PDB entry 5W9M | electron microscopy, 4.70 A resolution (low resolution: residue-level contacts below are approximate; hydrogen-bond / salt-bridge calls are withheld) | chains A and D of the 10 polymer chains in the assembly

== Chain A (and D) ==
Protein: Spike glycoprotein
Source organism: Middle East respiratory syndrome-related coronavirus
Notes: chain D of this document is another copy of the same molecule, construct and numbering; everything in this record applies to it too
UniProtKB: W5ZZF5 (W5ZZF5_9BETC); residues 1-1291 here = UniProt positions 1-1291
Amino-acid sequence (1329 residues; row label = number of the first residue in the row):
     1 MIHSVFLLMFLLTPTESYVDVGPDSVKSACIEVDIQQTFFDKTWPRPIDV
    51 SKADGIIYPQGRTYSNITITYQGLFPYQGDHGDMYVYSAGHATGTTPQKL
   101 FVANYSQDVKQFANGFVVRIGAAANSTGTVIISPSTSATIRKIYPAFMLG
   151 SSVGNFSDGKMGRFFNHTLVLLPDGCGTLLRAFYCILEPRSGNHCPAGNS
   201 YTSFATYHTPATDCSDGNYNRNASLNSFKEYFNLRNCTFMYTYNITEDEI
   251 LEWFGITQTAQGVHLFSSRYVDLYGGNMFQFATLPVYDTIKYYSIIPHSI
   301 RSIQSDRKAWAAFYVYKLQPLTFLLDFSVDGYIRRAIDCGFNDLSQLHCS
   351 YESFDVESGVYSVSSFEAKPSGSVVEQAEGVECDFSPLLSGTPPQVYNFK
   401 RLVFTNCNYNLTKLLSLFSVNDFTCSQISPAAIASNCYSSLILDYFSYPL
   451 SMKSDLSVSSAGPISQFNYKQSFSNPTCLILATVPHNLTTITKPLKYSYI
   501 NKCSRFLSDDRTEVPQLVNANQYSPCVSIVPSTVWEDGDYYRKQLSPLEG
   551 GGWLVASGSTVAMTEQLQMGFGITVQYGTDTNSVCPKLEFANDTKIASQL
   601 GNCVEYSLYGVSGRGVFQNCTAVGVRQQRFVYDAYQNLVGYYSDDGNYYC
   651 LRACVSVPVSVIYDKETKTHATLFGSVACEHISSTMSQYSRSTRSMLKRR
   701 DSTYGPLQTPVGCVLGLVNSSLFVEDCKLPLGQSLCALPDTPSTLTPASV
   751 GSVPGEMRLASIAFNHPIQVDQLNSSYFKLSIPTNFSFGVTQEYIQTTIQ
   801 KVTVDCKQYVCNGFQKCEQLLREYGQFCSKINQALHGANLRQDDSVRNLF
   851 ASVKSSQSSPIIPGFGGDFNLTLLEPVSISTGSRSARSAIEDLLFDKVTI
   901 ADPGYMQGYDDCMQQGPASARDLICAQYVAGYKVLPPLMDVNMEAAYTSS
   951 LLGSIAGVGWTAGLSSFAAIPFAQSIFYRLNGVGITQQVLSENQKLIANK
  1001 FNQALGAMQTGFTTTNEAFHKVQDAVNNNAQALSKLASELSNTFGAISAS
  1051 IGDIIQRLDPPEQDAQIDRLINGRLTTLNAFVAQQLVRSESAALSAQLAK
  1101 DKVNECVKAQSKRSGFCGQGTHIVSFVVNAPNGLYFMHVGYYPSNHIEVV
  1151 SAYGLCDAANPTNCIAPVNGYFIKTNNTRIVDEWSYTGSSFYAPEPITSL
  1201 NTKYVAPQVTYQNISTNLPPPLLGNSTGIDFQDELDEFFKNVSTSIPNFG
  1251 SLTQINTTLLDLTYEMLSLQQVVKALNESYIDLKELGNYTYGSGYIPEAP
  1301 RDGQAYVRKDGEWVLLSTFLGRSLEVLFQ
Disordered / not traced: 1-752, 878-885, 1224-1329 (chain D: 1-752, 878-885, 1177-1182, 1224-1329)
Sequence notes: conflict Phe506 (Leu in W5ZZF5), Ala748 (Arg in W5ZZF5), Gly751 (Arg in W5ZZF5); engineered mutation Pro1060 (Val in W5ZZF5), Pro1061 (Leu in W5ZZF5); expression tag (1292-1329)
Disulfides: Cys806-Cys828, Cys811-Cys817, Cys912-Cys925, Cys1106-Cys1117, Cys1156-Cys1164
Reported in the primary citation:
  - mutagenesis - V1060P/L1061P (>50-fold): increased expression

== Chain A / chain D interface ==
Residue-residue contacts - 62 pairs, chain A then chain D:
  Ala763(A) with Met943(D)
  Phe764(A) with Met943(D); Ala946(D); Tyr947(D)
  Pro767(A) with Ser855(D); Ser856(D); Gln857(D); Ser858(D)
  Ile768(A) with Ser856(D); Gln857(D); Ser858(D)
  Gln769(A) with Ser858(D); Ser859(D); Pro860(D)
  Val770(A) with Ser858(D); Ser859(D); Pro860(D); Phe967(D); Ala969(D)
  Asp771(A) with Pro860(D); Ala969(D)
  Gln772(A) with Ser859(D); Phe865(D); Ala969(D); Ile970(D); Pro971(D); Phe972(D)
  Leu773(A) with Ala969(D); Pro971(D)
  Phe778(A) with Ala968(D); Ala969(D); Ile970(D)
  Lys779(A) with Phe967(D); Ala968(D); Ala969(D)
  Leu780(A) with Phe967(D); Ala968(D)
  Ser781(A) with Gln857(D); Ser965(D); Ser966(D); Phe967(D)
  Pro783(A) with Ser965(D)
  Glu1017(A) with Arg847(D)
  Arg1113(A) with Asn1104(D); Glu1105(D)
  Gly1115(A) with Asn1104(D)
  Thr1121(A) with Leu964(D)
  Pro1143(A) with Ser965(D)
  Tyr1153(A) with Ile970(D); Pro971(D); Gln974(D)
  Asn1169(A) with Thr961(D)
  Tyr1171(A) with Trp960(D); Ser966(D)
  Ser1189(A) with Thr961(D); Ser965(D); Ser966(D)
  Ser1190(A) with Ser965(D)
  Tyr1204(A) with Leu1200(D)
  Val1205(A) with Leu1200(D)
  Ala1206(A) with Leu1200(D)
  Gln1208(A) with Gln974(D)
Also at the interface, not in a pair above, chain A (34 interface residues in all): Ile762, Asn765, Phe1116, His1146, Gly1170, Thr1210
Also at the interface, not in a pair above, chain D (31 interface residues in all): Lys854, Leu938, Ser950, Gln987, Arg1113

== Summary ==
The interface between chain A and chain D involves 34 residues on one side and 31 on the other. From the
paper: V1060P/L1061P of chain A increase expression.
Both chains are Spike glycoprotein (Middle East respiratory syndrome-related coronavirus). Entry 5W9M (MERS S
ectodomain trimer in complex with variable domain of neutralizing antibody G4) was determined by electron
microscopy (same publication as 5VZR, 5W9H, 5W9I, 5W9J, 5W9K, 5W9L and 3 further entries).
